9FK0 - chains B and D of the 6 polymer chains in the assembly; structure by electron microscopy, 3.22 A resolution.

== Chain B ==
Molecule: Envelope protein E
Source organism: tick-borne encephalitis virus-European subtype
UniProtKB: chimeric construct of A0A7M3UFX3, P29837: residues 1-429 from A0A7M3UFX3 (A0A7M3UFX3_9FLAV) positions 281-709 (UniProt number = residue number + 280); residues 430-496 from P29837 positions 710-776 (UniProt number = residue number + 280)
Sequence (496 residues; numbered 1 to 496; the number before each row is that of its first residue):
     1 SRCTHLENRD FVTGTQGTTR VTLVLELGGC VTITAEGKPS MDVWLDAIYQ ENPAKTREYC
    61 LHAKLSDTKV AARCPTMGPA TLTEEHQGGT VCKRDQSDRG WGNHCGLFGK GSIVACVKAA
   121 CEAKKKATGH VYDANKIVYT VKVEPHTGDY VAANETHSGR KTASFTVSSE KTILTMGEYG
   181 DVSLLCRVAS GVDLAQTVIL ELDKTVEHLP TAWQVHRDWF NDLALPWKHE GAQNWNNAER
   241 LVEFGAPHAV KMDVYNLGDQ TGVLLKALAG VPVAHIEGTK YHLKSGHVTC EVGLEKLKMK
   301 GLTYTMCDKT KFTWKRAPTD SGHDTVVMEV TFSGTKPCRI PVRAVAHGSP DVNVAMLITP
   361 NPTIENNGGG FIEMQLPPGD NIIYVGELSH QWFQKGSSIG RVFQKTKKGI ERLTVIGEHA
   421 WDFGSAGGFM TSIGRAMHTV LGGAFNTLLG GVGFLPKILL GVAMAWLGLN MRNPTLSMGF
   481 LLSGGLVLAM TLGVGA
Curated features (UniProtKB/Swiss-Prot):
  - site: Ala496 (Cleavage)
Covalent attachments: N-acetylglucosamine (NAG) linked to Asn154
Reported in the primary citation:
  - post-translational modification sites: Asn154
  - binding site for N-acetylglucosamine: Asn154

== Chain D ==
Molecule: Small envelope protein M
Source organism: tick-borne encephalitis virus-European subtype
UniProtKB: A0A7M3UFX3 (A0A7M3UFX3_9FLAV); residues 1-75 here correspond to UniProt positions 206-280 (UniProt number = residue number + 205)
Sequence (75 residues; numbered 1 to 75; the number before each row is that of its first residue):
     1 SVLIPSHAQG ELTGRGHKWL EGDSLRTHLT RVEGWVWKNK LLALAMVTVV WLTLESVVTR
    61 VAVLVVLLCL APVYA

== Interface between chain B and chain D ==
Pairs across the interface (16; chain B residue first):
  Asp222(B) - Lys38(D)  salt bridge
  Glu243(B) - Leu20(D)
  Asn256(B) - Trp19(D)
  Lys266(B) - Ala75(D)  hydrogen bond (side chain-backbone)
  Thr447(B) - Leu41(D)
  Leu448(B) - Leu42(D)
  Leu449(B) - Leu42(D)  hydrophobic
  Leu455(B) - Tyr74(D)  hydrophobic
  Pro456(B) - Tyr74(D)
  Leu459(B) - Tyr74(D)
  Leu460(B) - Leu42(D)  hydrophobic
  Leu467(B) - Thr53(D)
  Leu467(B) - Leu54(D)  hydrophobic
  Met471(B) - Thr53(D)
  Arg472(B) - Glu55(D)  salt bridge
  Phe480(B) - Val49(D)  hydrophobic
Interface residues without a listed pair, chain B (21 interface residues in all): Ala246, Tyr255, Leu257, Gly451, Val452, Trp466
Interface residues without a listed pair, chain D (14 interface residues in all): His17, Asn39, Ala71

== In short ==
21 residues of chain B face 14 of chain D across their interface; the contacts include 1 hydrogen bond and 2
salt bridges. Polar pairs include Asp222(B)-Lys38(D), Arg472(B)-Glu55(D) and Lys266(B)-Ala75(D). From the
paper: a binding site for N-acetylglucosamine at Asn154(B); a modification site at Asn154(B).
Chain B is Envelope protein E and chain D is Small envelope protein M, both from tick-borne encephalitis
virus-European subtype; the structure, LGTV with TBEV prME, was determined by electron microscopy (same
publication as 9FOJ and 9H28).
